Entry 7SQ9 (electron microscopy, 2.11 A resolution); this record covers chains A and D of the 4 polymer chains in the assembly.

== Chain A (and D) ==
Name: Mucolipin-1
From: Mus musculus
Notes: chain D of this document is another copy of the same molecule, construct and numbering; everything in this record applies to it too
Reference sequence: Q99J21 (MCLN1_MOUSE); residues 1-580 here = UniProt positions 1-580
Chain sequence (580 residues; each row starts with the number of its first residue):
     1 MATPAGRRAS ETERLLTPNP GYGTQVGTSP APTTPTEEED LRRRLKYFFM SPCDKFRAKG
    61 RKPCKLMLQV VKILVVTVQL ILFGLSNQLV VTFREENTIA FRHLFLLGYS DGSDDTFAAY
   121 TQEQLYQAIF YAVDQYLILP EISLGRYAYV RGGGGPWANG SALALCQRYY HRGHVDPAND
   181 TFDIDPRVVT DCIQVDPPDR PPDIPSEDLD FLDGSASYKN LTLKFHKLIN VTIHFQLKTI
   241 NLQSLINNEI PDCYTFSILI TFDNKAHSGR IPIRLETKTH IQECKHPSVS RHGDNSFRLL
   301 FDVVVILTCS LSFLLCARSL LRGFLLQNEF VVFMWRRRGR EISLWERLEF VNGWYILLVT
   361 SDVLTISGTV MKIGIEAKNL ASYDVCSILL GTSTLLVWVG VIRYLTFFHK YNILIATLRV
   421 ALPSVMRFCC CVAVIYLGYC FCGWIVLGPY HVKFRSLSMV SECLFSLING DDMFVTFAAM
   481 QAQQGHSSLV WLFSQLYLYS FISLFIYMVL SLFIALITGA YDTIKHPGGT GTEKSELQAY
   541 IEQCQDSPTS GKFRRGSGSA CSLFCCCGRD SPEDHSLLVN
Disordered / not traced: 1-39, 201-215, 293-296, 528-580
Curated features (UniProtKB/Swiss-Prot):
  - region: Arg-42 to Lys-62 (Interaction with phosphoinositides), Leu-107 to Thr-121 (Extracellular/lumenal pore loop), Cys-565 to Cys-567 (Required for palmitoylation and association with membranes)
  - motif: Glu-11 to Leu-16 (Dileucine motif), Asn-469 to Phe-474 (Selectivity filter), Glu-573 to Leu-578 (Dileucine internalization motif)
  - modified residue (Phosphoserine): Ser-10, Ser-557, Ser-559
  - glycosylation (N-linked (GlcNAc...) asparagine): Asn-220, Asn-230
Covalent attachments: N-acetylglucosamine (NAG) linked to Asn-230
Ligand contacts:
  - Temsirolimus (A4I; (1R,2R,4S)-4-{(2R)-2-[(3S,6R,7E,9R,10R,12R,14S,15E,17E,19E,21S,23S,26R,27R,30S,34aS)-9,27-dihydroxy-10,21-dimethoxy-6,8,12,14,20,26-hexamethyl-1,5,11,28,29-pentaoxo-1,4,5,6,9,10,11,12,13,14,21,22,23,24,25,26,27,28,29,31,32,33,34,34a-tetracosahydro-3H-23,27-epoxypyrido[2,1-c][1,4]oxazacyclohentriacontin-3-yl]propyl}-2-methoxycyclohexyl 3-hydroxy-2-(hydroxymethyl)-2-methylpropanoate), molecule 1: Leu-418, Leu-422, Val-425, Met-426, Cys-429, Val-432, Ala-433, Tyr-436, Leu-437, Cys-440, Leu-457, Ser-458, Ser-461, Phe-465, Val-509, Phe-513
  - Temsirolimus (A4I), molecule 2: Tyr-499, Ser-500, Ser-503, Leu-504, Tyr-507, Met-508
  - EUJ ((2R)-3-{[(S)-hydroxy{[(1S,2R,3R,4S,5S,6R)-2,4,6-trihydroxy-3,5-bis(phosphonooxy)cyclohexyl]oxy}phosphoryl]oxy}propane-1,2-diyl dioctanoate): Tyr-47, Phe-48, Lys-55, Lys-59, Arg-61, Lys-62, Pro-63, Cys-64, Lys-65, Leu-311, Leu-314, Leu-315, Arg-318, Ser-319, Arg-322, Tyr-355, Arg-403
From the paper describing this entry:
  - conformationally variable residues (helix shift, loop rearrangement, side-chain flip): Arg-403, Tyr-404, Gly-470, Ile-514
  - contacts within the chain: Leu-66/Tyr-404 (hydrophobic contact), Tyr-355/Arg-403 (hydrogen bond), Arg-403/Tyr-404 (hydrophobic contact)
  - binding site for EUJ: Arg-403

== How chain A and chain D interact ==
Contacting residue pairs (133; chain A residue first):
  Thr-116(A) with Asp-111(D)
  Ala-119(A) with Leu-144(D)
  Tyr-120(A) with Ile-99(D); Ala-100(D), hydrophobic; His-103(D), hydrogen bond; Leu-104(D); Leu-144(D)
  Thr-121(A) with Ile-142(D); Leu-144(D)
  Gln-122(A) with Pro-140(D), hydrogen bond (side chain-backbone); Glu-141(D), hydrogen bond (side chain-backbone); Ile-142(D), hydrogen bond (backbone-backbone); Ser-143(D), hydrogen bond (side chain-backbone); Leu-144(D)
  Glu-123(A) with Glu-141(D); Ile-142(D)
  Arg-172(A) with Ser-290(D), hydrogen bond
  Val-175(A) with Arg-146(D), hydrogen bond (backbone-side chain); Ile-240(D), hydrophobic; Leu-242(D), hydrophobic
  Pro-177(A) with Arg-146(D); Ala-148(D), hydrophobic; Lys-238(D), hydrogen bond (backbone-side chain)
  Ala-178(A) with Ala-148(D); Lys-238(D), hydrogen bond (backbone-side chain)
  Asn-179(A) with Lys-285(D)
  Asp-180(A) with Lys-238(D), salt bridge; Cys-253(D); Cys-284(D); Lys-285(D), salt bridge; His-286(D), hydrogen bond (backbone-backbone)
  Thr-181(A) with His-286(D)
  Phe-182(A) with Ile-240(D), hydrophobic; Ile-250(D), hydrophobic; Pro-251(D); Cys-284(D), hydrophobic; His-286(D), hydrogen bond (backbone-backbone); Pro-287(D), hydrophobic; Ser-288(D), hydrogen bond (backbone-backbone); Val-289(D), hydrophobic
  Asp-183(A) with Ser-288(D), hydrogen bond
  Ile-184(A) with Leu-242(D), hydrophobic; Leu-245(D), hydrophobic; Ser-288(D), hydrogen bond (backbone-backbone); Val-289(D); Ser-290(D), hydrogen bond (backbone-backbone)
  Pro-186(A) with Arg-291(D)
  Phe-225(A) with Leu-144(D), hydrophobic
  His-226(A) with Arg-146(D)
  Lys-265(A) with Gln-243(D)
  Ala-266(A) with Phe-93(D); Gln-243(D)
  His-267(A) with Phe-93(D); Leu-242(D)
  Ser-268(A) with Glu-96(D); Asn-97(D); Ala-100(D); Tyr-147(D), hydrogen bond (backbone-side chain)
  Gly-269(A) with Ala-100(D); Gly-145(D); Tyr-147(D)
  Arg-270(A) with Glu-96(D), salt bridge; Ile-99(D)
  Ile-271(A) with Leu-144(D), hydrophobic
  Arg-427(A) with Lys-410(D); Tyr-411(D)
  Phe-428(A) with Leu-414(D), hydrophobic
  Cys-431(A) with Leu-405(D), hydrophobic; Tyr-411(D)
  Val-434(A) with Trp-398(D); Val-401(D), hydrophobic; Ile-402(D), hydrophobic
  Ile-435(A) with Ile-402(D), hydrophobic; Leu-414(D), hydrophobic
  Leu-437(A) with Trp-398(D), hydrophobic
  Gly-438(A) with Leu-395(D); Trp-398(D)
  Tyr-439(A) with Leu-395(D)
  Phe-441(A) with Leu-80(D); Trp-398(D), hydrophobic
  Cys-442(A) with Gly-391(D), hydrogen bond (side chain-backbone)
  Trp-444(A) with Ile-81(D), hydrophobic
  Ile-445(A) with Leu-80(D); Gly-84(D)
  Val-446(A) with Ser-387(D); Gly-391(D)
  Pro-449(A) with Asn-87(D); Val-91(D), hydrophobic
  Tyr-450(A) with Val-91(D); Arg-94(D)
  Gly-470(A) with Asp-471(D)
  Asp-472(A) with Asp-471(D), hydrogen bond (backbone-side chain)
  Met-473(A) with Phe-465(D), hydrophobic; Ser-466(D); Asn-469(D); Asp-471(D), hydrogen bond (backbone-side chain)
  Phe-474(A) with Lys-453(D); Glu-462(D); Cys-463(D); Ser-466(D), hydrogen bond (backbone-side chain); Asp-471(D), hydrogen bond (backbone-side chain); Asp-472(D)
  Phe-477(A) with Glu-462(D)
  Gln-481(A) with Ser-458(D), hydrogen bond; Met-459(D); Glu-462(D), hydrogen bond
  Gln-483(A) with Glu-95(D)
  His-486(A) with Glu-95(D), salt bridge
  Ser-487(A) with Asp-384(D), hydrogen bond
  Leu-489(A) with Val-385(D), hydrophobic; Ile-388(D), hydrophobic
  Val-490(A) with Asp-384(D)
  Trp-491(A) with Ser-458(D)
  Phe-493(A) with Ile-388(D), hydrophobic; Thr-392(D)
  Gln-495(A) with Glu-462(D)
  Tyr-499(A) with Ser-461(D), hydrogen bond; Glu-462(D); Phe-465(D), hydrophobic
  Ile-502(A) with Phe-465(D), hydrophobic
  Ile-506(A) with Asn-469(D)
  Tyr-507(A) with Phe-465(D); Asn-469(D), hydrogen bond; Leu-510(D), hydrophobic; Phe-513(D), hydrophobic; Ile-514(D)
  Met-508(A) with Leu-418(D), hydrophobic; Ile-517(D), hydrophobic
  Ser-511(A) with Ile-514(D)
  Leu-512(A) with Leu-414(D), hydrophobic; Thr-417(D); Tyr-521(D), hydrophobic
  Leu-516(A) with Tyr-521(D)
Interface residues without a listed pair, chain A (70 interface residues in all): Leu-125, Tyr-170, Asp-185, Cys-430, Asp-471, Val-509, Ala-515
Interface residues without a listed pair, chain D (81 interface residues in all): Thr-77, Gln-88, Thr-239, Asn-241, Thr-394, Val-399, Ile-413, Ser-456, Ile-468

== Summary ==
70 residues of chain A and 81 residues of chain D are in contact, with 26 hydrogen bonds and 4 salt bridges.
Polar pairs include Asp-180(A)/Lys-238(D), Asp-180(A)/Lys-285(D) and Arg-270(A)/Glu-96(D). Ligands of chain A:
compound EUJ and Temsirolimus. The paper reports a binding site for EUJ at Arg-403(A); conformational
variability at Arg-403(A), Tyr-404(A) and Gly-470(A) among others.
Both chains are Mucolipin-1 (Mus musculus). Entry 7SQ9 (Cryo-EM structure of mouse
temsirolimus/PI(3,5)P2-bound TRPML1 channel at 2.11 Angstrom resolution) was determined by electron microscopy
(same publication as 7SQ6, 7SQ7 and 7SQ8).
